PDB entry 1XY3 | X-ray diffraction, 3.20 A resolution | chains C and D of the 4 polymer chains in the assembly

Chain C (and D):
Protein: Uricase
From: Aspergillus flavus
Notes: EC 1.7.3.3; chain D of this document is another copy of the same molecule, construct and numbering; everything in this record applies to it too
UniProt: Q00511 (URIC_ASPFL); numbering as in UniProt (aligned over 1-301)
Sequence (301 residues; each row starts with the number of its first residue):
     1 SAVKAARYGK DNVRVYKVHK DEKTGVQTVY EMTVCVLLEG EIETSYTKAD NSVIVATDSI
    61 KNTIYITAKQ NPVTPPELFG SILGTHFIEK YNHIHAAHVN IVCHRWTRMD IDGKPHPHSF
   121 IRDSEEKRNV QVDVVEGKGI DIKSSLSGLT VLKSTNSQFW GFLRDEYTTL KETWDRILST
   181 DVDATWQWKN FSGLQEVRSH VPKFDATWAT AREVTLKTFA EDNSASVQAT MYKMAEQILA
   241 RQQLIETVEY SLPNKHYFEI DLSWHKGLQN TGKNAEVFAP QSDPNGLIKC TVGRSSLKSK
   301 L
Disordered / not traced: 300-301 (chain D: 296-301)
Construct notes: modified residue (1)
Modified / non-standard residues: Ser-1 (n-acetyl-serine; SAC)
Residues lining bound ligands:
  - guanine (GUN), molecule 1: Tyr-8, Ile-54, Ala-56, Thr-57, Asp-58
  - guanine (GUN), molecule 2: Phe-159, Leu-170, Arg-176, Ser-226, Val-227, Gln-228, Asn-254

Chain C / chain D interface:
Contacting residue pairs - 141 pairs, chain C then chain D:
  Ser-1(C) with Tyr-232(D); Glu-236(D); Leu-239(D); Gly-293(D); Ser-295(D)
  Ala-2(C) with Val-292(D); Gly-293(D), hydrogen bond (backbone-backbone)
  Val-3(C) with Tyr-232(D), hydrophobic; Thr-291(D)
  Lys-4(C) with Thr-291(D), hydrogen bond (backbone-backbone); Val-292(D); Gly-293(D)
  Ala-5(C) with Cys-290(D); Thr-291(D), hydrogen bond (backbone-backbone)
  Ala-6(C) with Lys-289(D)
  Arg-7(C) with Ile-288(D); Lys-289(D), hydrogen bond (backbone-backbone)
  Tyr-8(C) with Leu-287(D); Ile-288(D), hydrophobic
  Gly-9(C) with Gly-286(D); Leu-287(D), hydrogen bond (backbone-backbone)
  Lys-10(C) with His-256(D), hydrogen bond; Asn-285(D); Gly-286(D)
  Asp-11(C) with Pro-284(D); Asn-285(D), hydrogen bond (backbone-backbone)
  Asn-12(C) with Asp-283(D); Pro-284(D); Asn-285(D), hydrogen bond
  Val-13(C) with Pro-284(D), hydrophobic
  Arg-14(C) with Asp-283(D)
  Leu-37(C) with Leu-287(D)
  Ser-45(C) with Ser-226(D), hydrogen bond (backbone-side chain); Gln-228(D); Ala-229(D), hydrogen bond (backbone-backbone)
  Tyr-46(C) with Gln-228(D); Ala-229(D); Met-231(D), hydrophobic; Tyr-232(D); Ile-288(D); Lys-289(D), hydrogen bond (side chain-backbone); Cys-290(D), hydrophobic
  Ala-49(C) with Ala-229(D), hydrophobic
  Asn-51(C) with Phe-159(D); Trp-160(D), hydrogen bond (side chain-backbone); Gly-161(D); Phe-162(D); Leu-163(D); Ala-225(D), hydrogen bond (side chain-backbone); Ser-226(D), hydrogen bond
  Ser-52(C) with Gly-161(D), hydrogen bond (backbone-backbone); Leu-163(D)
  Ile-54(C) with Phe-162(D); Leu-163(D), hydrogen bond (backbone-backbone)
  Val-55(C) with Leu-163(D), hydrophobic
  Ala-56(C) with Leu-170(D), hydrophobic
  Asp-58(C) with Thr-169(D)
  Ser-59(C) with Tyr-167(D); Thr-168(D), hydrogen bond
  Asn-62(C) with Tyr-167(D), hydrogen bond (side chain-backbone); Thr-169(D)
  Thr-63(C) with Tyr-167(D)
  Ile-66(C) with Tyr-167(D), hydrophobic
  His-86(C) with Tyr-167(D)
  Lys-90(C) with Asp-165(D); Glu-166(D), salt bridge
  Tyr-91(C) with Leu-163(D), hydrophobic; Asp-165(D), hydrogen bond
  His-93(C) with Leu-163(D)
  Trp-160(C) with Asn-51(D), hydrogen bond (backbone-side chain)
  Gly-161(C) with Asn-51(D); Ser-52(D), hydrogen bond (backbone-backbone)
  Phe-162(C) with Asn-51(D); Ile-54(D); Ala-56(D), hydrophobic
  Leu-163(C) with Asn-51(D); Ser-52(D); Ile-54(D), hydrogen bond (backbone-backbone); Tyr-91(D), hydrophobic; His-93(D)
  Asp-165(C) with Lys-90(D), salt bridge; Tyr-91(D), hydrogen bond
  Glu-166(C) with Lys-90(D), salt bridge
  Tyr-167(C) with Ser-59(D); Asn-62(D), hydrogen bond (backbone-side chain); Thr-63(D); Ile-66(D), hydrophobic; His-86(D); Lys-90(D)
  Thr-168(C) with Ser-59(D), hydrogen bond
  Thr-169(C) with Asp-58(D), hydrogen bond; Asn-62(D), hydrogen bond
  Leu-170(C) with Asp-58(D)
  Ala-225(C) with Asn-51(D), hydrogen bond (backbone-side chain)
  Ser-226(C) with Ser-45(D), hydrogen bond (side chain-backbone); Asn-51(D)
  Gln-228(C) with Ser-45(D); Tyr-46(D); Ile-54(D)
  Ala-229(C) with Ser-45(D); Tyr-46(D); Ala-49(D), hydrophobic
  Tyr-232(C) with Ser-1(D); Val-3(D), hydrophobic; Tyr-46(D); Thr-47(D)
  Glu-236(C) with Ser-1(D)
  His-256(C) with Lys-10(D), hydrogen bond
  Asp-283(C) with Asn-12(D); Arg-14(D)
  Pro-284(C) with Asp-11(D); Asn-12(D); Val-13(D), hydrophobic; Lys-61(D)
  Asn-285(C) with Lys-10(D); Asp-11(D), hydrogen bond (backbone-backbone); Asn-12(D), hydrogen bond
  Gly-286(C) with Gly-9(D); Lys-10(D)
  Leu-287(C) with Tyr-8(D); Gly-9(D), hydrogen bond (backbone-backbone); Leu-37(D)
  Ile-288(C) with Arg-7(D); Tyr-46(D)
  Lys-289(C) with Ala-6(D); Arg-7(D), hydrogen bond (backbone-backbone); Leu-37(D); Tyr-46(D), hydrogen bond (backbone-side chain)
  Cys-290(C) with Ala-5(D); Tyr-46(D), hydrophobic
  Thr-291(C) with Ala-2(D); Val-3(D); Lys-4(D), hydrogen bond (backbone-backbone); Ala-5(D), hydrogen bond (backbone-backbone)
  Val-292(C) with Ser-1(D); Ala-2(D)
  Gly-293(C) with Ser-1(D); Ala-2(D), hydrogen bond (backbone-backbone); Lys-4(D)
  Arg-294(C) with Ser-1(D)
  Ser-295(C) with Ser-1(D)
Other interface residues (no listed pair), chain C (69 interface residues in all): Thr-47, Thr-57, Lys-61, Phe-159, Met-231, Leu-239, Thr-247
Other interface residues (no listed pair), chain D (69 interface residues in all): Val-55, Thr-57, Thr-247, Arg-294

In short:
Chain C and chain D each contribute 69 residues to their interface; the contacts include 38 hydrogen bonds and
3 salt bridges. Polar pairs include Lys-90(C)/Glu-166(D), Asp-165(C)/Lys-90(D) and Lys-10(C)/His-256(D). Bound
to chain C: guanine.
Both chains are Uricase (Aspergillus flavus). Entry 1XY3 (Urate oxidase from aspergillus flavus complexed with
guanine) was determined by X-ray diffraction, deposited together with 1WRR, 1WS2, 1WS3, 1XT4 and 1XXJ.
